PDB entry 4ZX2 | X-ray diffraction, 1.23 A resolution | chain A

Chain A:
Protein: Serine/threonine-protein phosphatase 5
From: Homo sapiens
Notes: EC 3.1.3.16
UniProt: P53041 (PPP5_HUMAN); numbering as in UniProt (aligned over 169-499)
Sequence (333 residues; each row starts with the number of its first residue):
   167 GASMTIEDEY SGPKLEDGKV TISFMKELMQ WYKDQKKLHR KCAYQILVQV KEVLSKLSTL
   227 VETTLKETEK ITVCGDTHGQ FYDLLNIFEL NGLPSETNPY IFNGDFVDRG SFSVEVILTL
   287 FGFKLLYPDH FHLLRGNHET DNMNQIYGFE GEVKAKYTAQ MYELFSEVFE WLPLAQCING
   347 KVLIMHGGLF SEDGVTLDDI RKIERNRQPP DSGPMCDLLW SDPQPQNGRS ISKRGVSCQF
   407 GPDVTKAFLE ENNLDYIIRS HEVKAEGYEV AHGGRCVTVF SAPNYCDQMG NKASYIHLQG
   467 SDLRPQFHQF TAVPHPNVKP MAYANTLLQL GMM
Disordered / not traced: 492-499
Sequence notes: expression tag (167-168)
Curated features (UniProtKB/Swiss-Prot):
  - region: Q495 to M499 (Required for autoinhibition)
  - active site: H304 (Proton donor/acceptor)
  - binding site (Mn(2+)): D242, H244, D271, N303, H352, H427
  - binding site (substrate): H244, R275, N303, H304, R400, H427
  - mutagenesis: H304 (H304Q: Catalytically inactive; no effect on interaction with CRY2 but increases the stability of the interaction with CSNK1E. No effect on RAF1 phosphorylation)
Metal / ion sites: Mn2+ site 1: D242, H244, D271 (together with 4TE); Mn2+ site 2: D271, N303, H352, H427 (together with 4TE)
Residues lining bound ligands: 4TE ((1S,2R,3S,4R,5S)-5-methyl-7-oxabicyclo[2.2.1]heptane-2,3-dicarboxylic acid): D242, H244, D271, R275, N303, H304, H352, R400, H427, E428, V429, F446, Y451

Summary:
Bound to chain A: compound 4TE. D242, H244 and D271 coordinate Mn2+ site 1. D271, N303, H352 and H427
coordinate Mn2+ site 2. From UniProt: active-site residue H304, 6 Mn2+-binding residues, 6 substrate-binding
residues and one mutagenesis site.
Chain A is Serine/threonine-protein phosphatase 5 (Homo sapiens); the structure, Co-crystal structures of PP5
in complex with 5-methyl-7-oxabicyclo[2.2.1]heptane-2,3-dicarboxylic acid, was determined by X-ray
diffraction.
